Entry 9DWL (electron microscopy, 3.90 A resolution); this record covers chains B and J of the 11 polymer chains in the assembly.

== Chain B ==
Protein: Histone H4
Source organism: Homo sapiens
UniProt: P62805 (H4_HUMAN); residues 1-102 here correspond to UniProt positions 2-103 (UniProt number = residue number + 1)
Amino-acid sequence (102 residues; numbered 1 to 102; the number before each row is that of its first residue):
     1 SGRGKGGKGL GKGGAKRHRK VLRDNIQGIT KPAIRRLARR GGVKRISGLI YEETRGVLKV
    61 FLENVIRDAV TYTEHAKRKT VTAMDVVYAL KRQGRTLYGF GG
Not modelled in the structure: 1-23, 102

== Chain J ==
Molecule: 601 J strand (non-damaged strand)
Sequence (147 nucleotides; row label = number of the first residue in the row):
     1 ATCGGATGTA TATATCTGAC ACGTGCCTGG AGACTAGGGA GTAATCCCCT TGGCGGTTAA
    61 AACGCGGGGG ACAGCGCGTA CGTGCGTTTA AGCGGTGCTA GAGCTGTCTA CGACCAATTG
   121 AGCGGCCTCG GCACCGGGAT TCTCGAT

== Chain B / chain J interface ==
Contacting residue pairs (9; chain B residue first):
  Arg45(B) with DC81(J), sugar contact; DG82(J), phosphate contact
  Ile46(B) with DG82(J), hydrogen bond to the phosphate
  Ser47(B) with DC81(J), hydrogen bond to the phosphate
  Gly48(B) with DC81(J), hydrogen bond to the phosphate
  Arg78(B) with DA102(J), phosphate contact
  Lys79(B) with DG101(J), phosphate contact; DA102(J), hydrogen bond to the phosphate
  Thr80(B) with DA102(J), phosphate contact
Also at the interface, not in a pair above, chain B (8 interface residues in all): Arg39

== Overview ==
8 residues of chain B face 4 of chain J across their interface, with 4 hydrogen bonds. Polar pairs include
Ile46(B)-DG82(J), Ser47(B)-DC81(J) and Gly48(B)-DC81(J).
Here chain B is Histone H4 (Homo sapiens) and chain J is 601 J strand (non-damaged strand). Entry 9DWL
(Nucleosome containing a 1-nt gap at SHL-5.5) was determined by electron microscopy.
